PDB entry 9BYZ | electron microscopy, 3.94 A resolution | chains A and C of the 4 polymer chains in the assembly

== Chain A ==
Molecule: Ribonucleoside-diphosphate reductase subunit alpha
From: Bacillus subtilis
Notes: EC 1.17.4.1
Reference sequence: P50620 (RIR1_BACSU); numbering as in UniProt (aligned over 1-700)
Chain sequence (700 residues; row label = number of the first residue in the row):
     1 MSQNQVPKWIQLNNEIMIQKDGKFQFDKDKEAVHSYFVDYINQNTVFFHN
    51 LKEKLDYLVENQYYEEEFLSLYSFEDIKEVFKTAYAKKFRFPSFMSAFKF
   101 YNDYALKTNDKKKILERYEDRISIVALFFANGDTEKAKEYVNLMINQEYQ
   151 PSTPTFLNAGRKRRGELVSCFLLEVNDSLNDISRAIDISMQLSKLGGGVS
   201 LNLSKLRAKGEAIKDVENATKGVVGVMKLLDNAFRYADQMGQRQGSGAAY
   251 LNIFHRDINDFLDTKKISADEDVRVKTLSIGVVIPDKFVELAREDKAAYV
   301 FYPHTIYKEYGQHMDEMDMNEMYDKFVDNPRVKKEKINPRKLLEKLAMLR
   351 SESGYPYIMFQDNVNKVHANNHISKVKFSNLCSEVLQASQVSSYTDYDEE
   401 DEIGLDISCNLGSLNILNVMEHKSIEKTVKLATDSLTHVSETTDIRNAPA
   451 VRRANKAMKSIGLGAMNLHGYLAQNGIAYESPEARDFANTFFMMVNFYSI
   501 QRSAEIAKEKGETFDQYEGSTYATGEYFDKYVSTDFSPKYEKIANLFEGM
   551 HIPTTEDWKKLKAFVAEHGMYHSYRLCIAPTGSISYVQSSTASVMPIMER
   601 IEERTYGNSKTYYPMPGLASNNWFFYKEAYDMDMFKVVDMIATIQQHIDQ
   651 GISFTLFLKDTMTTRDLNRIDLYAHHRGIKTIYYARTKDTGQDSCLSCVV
Disordered / not traced: 1-5, 689-700
UniProt features mapped onto this chain:
  - active site: Asn380 (Proton acceptor), Cys382 (Cysteine radical intermediate), Glu384 (Proton acceptor)
  - binding site (substrate): Thr153, Ser169, Cys170, Gly198, Asn380 to Glu384, Pro580 to Ile584
  - site: Cys170 (Important for hydrogen atom transfer), Asp177 (Allosteric effector binding), Arg207 (Allosteric effector binding), Cys409 (Important for hydrogen atom transfer), Tyr683 (Important for electron transfer), Tyr684 (Important for electron transfer), Cys695 (Interacts with thioredoxin/glutaredoxin), Cys698 (Interacts with thioredoxin/glutaredoxin)
  - mutagenesis: His255 (H255Y: In ts-A 73; temperature-sensitive lethal mutation)
Ligand contacts:
  - ATP (adenosine-5'-triphosphate): Val33, His34, Phe37, Asn42, Phe89, Arg90, Phe91, Arg117
  - GDP (guanosine-5'-diphosphate): Val46, Phe47, Phe48, His49, Asn50, Leu51, Lys54, Lys78, Phe81, Lys82, Tyr85, Asp120
  - dTTP (TTP), molecule 1: Asp177, Ser178, Leu179, Ile182, Leu206, Arg207, Ala212, Ile213, Lys214, Ala219, Thr220, Lys221, His304
  - dTTP (TTP), molecule 2: Lys194, Tyr236, Ala237, Asp238, Met240
Reported in the primary citation:
  - catalytic residues: Cys382, Tyr684 (citing earlier work)

== Chain C ==
Molecule: Ribonucleoside-diphosphate reductase subunit beta
From: Bacillus subtilis
Notes: EC 1.17.4.1
Reference sequence: P50621 (RIR2_BACSU); residue numbers follow UniProt; this construct covers 1-329
Chain sequence (350 residues; row label = number of the first residue in the row; numbers below 1 keep their minus sign (Met-20 is residue -20)):
   -20 MGSSHHHHHHSSGLVPRGSHMMTKIYDAANWSKHEDDFTQMFYNQNVKQF
    30 WLPEEIALNGDLLTWKYLGKNEQDTYMKVLAGLTLLDTEQGNTGMPIVAE
    80 HVDGHQRKAVLNFMAMMENAVHAKSYSNIFMTLAPTETINEVFEWVKQNK
   130 YLQKKAQMIVGLYKAIQKDDEISLFKAMVASVYLESFLFYSGFYYPLYFY
   180 GQGKLMQSGEIINLILRDEAIHGVYVGLLAQEIYNKQTEEKKAELREFAI
   230 DLLNQLYENELEYTEDLYDQVGLSHDVKKFIRYNANKALMNLGFDPYFEE
   280 EDINPIVLNGLNTKTKSHDFFSMKGNGYKKATVEPLKDDDFYFEDEKEQI
Disordered / not traced: -20 to 15, 291-308, 323-329
Differences from the reference sequence: initiating methionine (-20); expression tag (-19 to 0)
UniProt features mapped onto this chain:
  - active site: Tyr105
  - binding site (Fe cation): Asp66, Glu97, His101, Glu164, Glu198, His201
Ion coordination: Mn2+ site 1: Asp66, Glu97, His101, Glu198; Mn2+ site 2: Glu97, Glu164, Glu198, His201

== Chain A / chain C interface ==
Contacting residue pairs (31; chain A residue first):
  Ala292(A) with Phe320(C)
  Arg293(A) with Phe320(C); Tyr321(C)
  Arg340(A) with Leu315(C), hydrogen bond (side chain-backbone); Lys316(C); Asp317(C), salt bridge; Phe320(C)
  Leu343(A) with Leu315(C), hydrophobic; Phe320(C), hydrophobic
  Glu344(A) with Pro314(C); Leu315(C), hydrogen bond (side chain-backbone)
  Ser351(A) with Ala310(C)
  Glu352(A) with Lys309(C)
  Thr663(A) with Thr311(C); Glu313(C)
  Thr664(A) with Thr311(C), hydrogen bond (backbone-backbone); Val312(C); Glu313(C)
  Arg665(A) with Glu313(C), salt bridge; Pro314(C); Lys316(C); Asp319(C), salt bridge
  Asn668(A) with Leu315(C)
  Arg669(A) with Asp318(C); Asp319(C), salt bridge; Phe322(C)
  Leu672(A) with Asp319(C); Phe320(C), hydrophobic; Phe322(C)
  Tyr673(A) with Phe322(C)
  His676(A) with Phe322(C)
Other interface residues (no listed pair), chain A (19 interface residues in all): Val289, Phe635, Thr661, Met662

== In short ==
19 residues of chain A and 14 residues of chain C are in contact; the contacts include 3 hydrogen bonds and 4
salt bridges. Polar contacts include Arg340(A)-Asp317(C), Arg665(A)-Glu313(C) and Arg665(A)-Asp319(C). Bound
to chain A: ATP, GDP and dTTP. The paper reports catalytic residues Cys382(A) and Tyr684(A).
Chain A is Ribonucleoside-diphosphate reductase subunit alpha and chain C is Ribonucleoside-diphosphate
reductase subunit beta, both from Bacillus subtilis; the structure, Class 12 model for turnover condition of
Bacillus subtilis ribonucleotide reductase complex, was determined by electron microscopy together with 9BW3,
9BWX, 9BX2, 9BX3, 9BX6, 9BX8 and 39 further entries from the same study.
